PDB entry 6GN0 | X-ray diffraction, 3.24 A resolution | chains A and B of the 4 polymer chains in the assembly

Chain A (and B):
Protein: 14-3-3 protein beta/alpha
Organism: Homo sapiens
Notes: chain B of this document is another copy of the same molecule, construct and numbering; everything in this record applies to it too
UniProt: P31946 (1433B_HUMAN); residue numbers follow UniProt; this construct covers 1-239
Chain sequence (248 residues; numbered 1 to 248; the number before each row is that of its first residue):
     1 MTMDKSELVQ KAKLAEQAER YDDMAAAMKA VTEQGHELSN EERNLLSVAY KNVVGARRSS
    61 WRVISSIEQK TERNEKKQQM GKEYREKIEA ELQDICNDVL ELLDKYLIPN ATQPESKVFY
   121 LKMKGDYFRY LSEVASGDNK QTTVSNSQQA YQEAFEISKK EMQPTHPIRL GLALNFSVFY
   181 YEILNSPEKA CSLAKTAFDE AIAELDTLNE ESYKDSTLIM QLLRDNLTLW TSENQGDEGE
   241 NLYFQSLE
Disordered / not traced: 1-2, 242-248 (chain B: 1-2, 71-75, 241-248)
Construct notes: expression tag (240-248)
Curated features (UniProtKB/Swiss-Prot):
  - site (Interaction with phosphoserine on interacting protein): Arg58, Arg129
  - modified residue: Met1 (N-acetylmethionine), Thr2 (N-acetylthreonine), Lys5 (N6-acetyllysine), Lys51 (N6-acetyllysine), Ser60 (Phosphoserine), Lys70 (N6-acetyllysine), Tyr84 (3'-nitrotyrosine), Tyr106 (3'-nitrotyrosine), Lys117 (N6-acetyllysine), Ser186 (Phosphoserine), Ser232 (Phosphoserine)
  - cross-link: Lys51 (Glycyl lysine isopeptide (Lys-Gly) (interchain with G-Cter in SUMO2))
  - natural variant: Val99 (V99I: Found in a renal cell carcinoma sample)

Chain A / chain B interface:
Pairs across the interface (35; chain A residue first):
  Glu7(A) - Met80(B)
  Gln10(A) - Met80(B)
  Lys11(A) - Tyr84(B)
  Leu14(A) - Ile64(B)
  Ala15(A) - Tyr84(B)
  Gln17(A) - Val63(B)
  Gln17(A) - Ile67(B)
  Ala18(A) - Ser60(B)  hydrogen bond (backbone-side chain)
  Ala18(A) - Ile64(B)  hydrophobic
  Arg20(A) - Ser60(B)
  Arg20(A) - Tyr84(B)  hydrogen bond
  Arg20(A) - Lys87(B)
  Arg20(A) - Ile88(B)
  Arg20(A) - Glu91(B)  salt bridge
  Asp23(A) - Tyr84(B)  hydrogen bond
  Asp23(A) - Lys87(B)
  Ser60(A) - Ala18(B)  hydrogen bond (side chain-backbone)
  Ser60(A) - Arg20(B)
  Val63(A) - Gln17(B)
  Ile64(A) - Leu14(B)
  Ile64(A) - Ala18(B)  hydrophobic
  Ile67(A) - Gln17(B)
  Lys76(A) - Glu7(B)
  Lys77(A) - Gln10(B)
  Met80(A) - Leu14(B)  hydrophobic
  Tyr84(A) - Lys11(B)
  Tyr84(A) - Leu14(B)
  Tyr84(A) - Ala15(B)
  Tyr84(A) - Arg20(B)  hydrogen bond
  Tyr84(A) - Asp23(B)  hydrogen bond
  Lys87(A) - Lys11(B)
  Lys87(A) - Arg20(B)
  Lys87(A) - Asp23(B)  salt bridge
  Ile88(A) - Arg20(B)
  Glu91(A) - Arg20(B)  salt bridge
Interface residues without a listed pair, chain A (22 interface residues in all): Arg57, Gly81
Interface residues without a listed pair, chain B (20 interface residues in all): Arg57, Gly81

Summary:
Chain A and chain B form an interface of 22 and 20 residues respectively; the contacts include 6 hydrogen
bonds and 3 salt bridges. Polar pairs include Arg20(A)-Glu91(B), Lys87(A)-Asp23(B) and Ala18(A)-Ser60(B).
Both chains are 14-3-3 protein beta/alpha (Homo sapiens). Entry 6GN0 (Exoenzyme S from Pseudomonas aeruginosa
in complex with human 14-3-3 protein beta, tetrameric crystal form) was determined by X-ray diffraction,
deposited together with 6GN8, 6GNJ, 6GNK and 6GNN.
